Entry 5OBB (X-ray diffraction, 2.65 A resolution); this record covers chains C and J of the 24 polymer chains in the assembly.

== Chain C (and J) ==
Name: Ferritin heavy chain
Organism: Mus musculus
Notes: EC 1.16.3.1; chain J of this document is another copy of the same molecule, construct and numbering; everything in this record applies to it too
UniProtKB: P09528 (FRIH_MOUSE); residues 0-176 here correspond to UniProt positions 1-177 (UniProt number = residue number + 1)
Amino-acid sequence (197 residues; numbered 0 to 196; the number before each row is that of its first residue; numbering starts at 0):
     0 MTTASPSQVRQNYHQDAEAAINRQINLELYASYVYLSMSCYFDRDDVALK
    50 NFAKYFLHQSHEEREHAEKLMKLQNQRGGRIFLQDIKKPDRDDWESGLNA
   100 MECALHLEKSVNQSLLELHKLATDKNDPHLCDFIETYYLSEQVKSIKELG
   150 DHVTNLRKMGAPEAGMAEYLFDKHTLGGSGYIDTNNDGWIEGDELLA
Unresolved in the structure: 0-3, 177-196 (chain J: 0-3, 178-196)
Differences from the reference sequence: expression tag (177-196)
Metal / ion sites: terbium(III) ion site 1: Glu27, Glu62, His65, Gln141; terbium(III) ion site 2: Glu134 (shared with 1 residue of chain A; 1 residue of chain B)
Swiss-Prot annotation at these positions:
  - binding site (Fe cation): Glu27, Glu62, His65, Glu107, Gln141
  - modified residue: Met0 (N-acetylmethionine), Thr1 (N-acetylthreonine)

== How chain C and chain J interact ==
Residue-residue contacts - 66 pairs, chain C then chain J:
  Ser6(C) - Asp44(J)  hydrogen bond
  Gln7(C) - Asp44(J)
  Val8(C) - Asp44(J)
  Leu28(C) - Tyr32(J)  hydrophobic
  Ser31(C) - Arg63(J)
  Tyr32(C) - Leu28(J)  hydrophobic
  Tyr32(C) - Leu82(J)
  Tyr32(C) - Gln83(J)  hydrogen bond (side chain-backbone)
  Tyr32(C) - Ile85(J)  hydrophobic
  Leu35(C) - Arg63(J)
  Leu35(C) - Glu67(J)
  Leu35(C) - Met70(J)  hydrophobic
  Ser36(C) - Leu82(J)
  Cys39(C) - Met70(J)  hydrogen bond
  Cys39(C) - Asn74(J)  hydrogen bond (backbone-side chain)
  Cys39(C) - Ile80(J)  hydrophobic
  Asp42(C) - Lys71(J)  salt bridge
  Asp42(C) - Asn74(J)  hydrogen bond
  Arg43(C) - Asn74(J)
  Arg43(C) - Arg79(J)
  Asp44(C) - Ser6(J)  hydrogen bond
  Asp44(C) - Gln7(J)
  Asp44(C) - Val8(J)
  Asp44(C) - Arg79(J)  salt bridge
  Asp45(C) - Arg79(J)  salt bridge
  Leu56(C) - Glu67(J)
  Ser59(C) - Arg63(J)  hydrogen bond
  His60(C) - Glu67(J)  salt bridge
  Arg63(C) - Ser31(J)
  Arg63(C) - Leu35(J)
  Arg63(C) - Ser59(J)  hydrogen bond
  Arg63(C) - His60(J)
  Arg63(C) - Arg63(J)
  Arg63(C) - Glu67(J)  salt bridge
  Glu67(C) - Leu56(J)
  Glu67(C) - His60(J)  salt bridge
  Met70(C) - Leu35(J)  hydrophobic
  Met70(C) - Cys39(J)  hydrophobic
  Lys71(C) - Asp42(J)  salt bridge
  Asn74(C) - Cys39(J)  hydrogen bond (side chain-backbone)
  Asn74(C) - Asp42(J)  hydrogen bond
  Asn74(C) - Arg43(J)
  Arg79(C) - Arg43(J)
  Arg79(C) - Asp44(J)  salt bridge
  Arg79(C) - Asp45(J)  salt bridge
  Ile80(C) - Cys39(J)  hydrophobic
  Phe81(C) - Asp91(J)
  Leu82(C) - Tyr32(J)
  Leu82(C) - Ser36(J)
  Leu82(C) - Lys87(J)
  Leu82(C) - Asp91(J)
  Gln83(C) - Tyr32(J)  hydrogen bond (backbone-side chain)
  Gln83(C) - Lys87(J)
  Asp84(C) - Ile85(J)
  Asp84(C) - Lys86(J)  salt bridge
  Asp84(C) - Lys87(J)  hydrogen bond (side chain-backbone)
  Ile85(C) - Tyr32(J)  hydrophobic
  Ile85(C) - Asp84(J)
  Ile85(C) - Ile85(J)  hydrogen bond (backbone-backbone)
  Lys86(C) - Asp84(J)  salt bridge
  Lys87(C) - Leu82(J)
  Lys87(C) - Gln83(J)
  Lys87(C) - Asp84(J)  hydrogen bond (backbone-side chain)
  Asp91(C) - Ile80(J)
  Asp91(C) - Phe81(J)
  Asp91(C) - Leu82(J)  hydrogen bond (side chain-backbone)
Also at the interface, not in a pair above, chain C (33 interface residues in all): Asn25, Pro88
Also at the interface, not in a pair above, chain J (33 interface residues in all): Asn25, Pro88

== Summary ==
Chain C and chain J each contribute 33 residues to their interface, with 15 hydrogen bonds and 11 salt
bridges. Among the polar pairs are Asp42(C)-Lys71(J), Asp44(C)-Arg79(J) and Asp45(C)-Arg79(J). From UniProt: 5
Fe cation-binding residues on chain C.
Chain C and chain J are both Ferritin heavy chain (Mus musculus); the structure, Structure of a modified mouse
H chain ferritin with a lanthanide binding motif in complex with ..., was determined by X-ray diffraction,
deposited together with 5OBA.
